6QG2 - chains F and I of the 16 polymer chains in the assembly; structure by electron microscopy, 4.55 A resolution (low resolution: residue-level contacts below are approximate; hydrogen-bond / salt-bridge calls are withheld).

== Chain F ==
Molecule: Translation initiation factor eIF-2B subunit gamma
Source organism: Saccharomyces cerevisiae (strain ATCC 204508 / S288c)
Reference sequence: P09032 (EI2BG_YEAST); residue numbers follow UniProt; this construct covers 1-578
Chain sequence (578 residues; each row starts with the number of its first residue):
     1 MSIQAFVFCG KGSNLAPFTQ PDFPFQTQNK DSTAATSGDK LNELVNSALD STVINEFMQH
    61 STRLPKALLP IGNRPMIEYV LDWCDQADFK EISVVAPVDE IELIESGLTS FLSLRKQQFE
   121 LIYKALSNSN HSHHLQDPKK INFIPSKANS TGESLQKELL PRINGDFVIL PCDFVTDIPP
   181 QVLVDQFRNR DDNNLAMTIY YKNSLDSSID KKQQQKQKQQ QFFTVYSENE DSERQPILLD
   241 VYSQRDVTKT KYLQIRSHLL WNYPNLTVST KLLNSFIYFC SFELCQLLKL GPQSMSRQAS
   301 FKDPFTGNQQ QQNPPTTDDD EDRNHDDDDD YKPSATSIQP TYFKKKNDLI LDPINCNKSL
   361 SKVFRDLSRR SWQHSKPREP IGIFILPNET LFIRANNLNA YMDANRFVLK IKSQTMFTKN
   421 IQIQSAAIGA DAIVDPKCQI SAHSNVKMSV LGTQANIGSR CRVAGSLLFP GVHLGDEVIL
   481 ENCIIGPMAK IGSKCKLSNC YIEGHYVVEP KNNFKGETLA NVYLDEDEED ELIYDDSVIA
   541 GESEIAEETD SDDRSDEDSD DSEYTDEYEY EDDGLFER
Not modelled in the structure: 1, 18-57, 113-127, 145-149, 206-217, 229-236, 318-382, 425, 523-578
Curated features (UniProtKB/Swiss-Prot):
  - modified residue: S296 (Phosphoserine), S300 (Phosphoserine), T306 (Phosphothreonine)

== Chain I ==
Molecule: Translation initiation factor eIF-2B subunit epsilon
Source organism: Saccharomyces cerevisiae (strain ATCC 204508 / S288c)
Reference sequence: P32501 (EI2BE_YEAST); numbering as in UniProt (aligned over 1-712)
Chain sequence (712 residues; row label = number of the first residue in the row):
     1 MAGKKGQKKS GLGNHGKNSD MDVEDRLQAV VLTDSYETRF MPLTAVKPRC LLPLANVPLI
    61 EYTLEFLAKA GVHEVFLICS SHANQINDYI ENSKWNLPWS PFKITTIMSP EARCTGDVMR
   121 DLDNRGIITG DFILVSGDVL TNIDFSKMLE FHKKMHLQDK DHISTMCLSK ASTYPKTRTI
   181 EPAAFVLDKS TSRCIYYQDL PLPSSREKTS IQIDPELLDN VDEFVIRNDL IDCRIDICTS
   241 HVPLIFQENF DYQSLRTDFV KGVISSDILG KHIYAYLTDE YAVRVESWQT YDTISQDFLG
   301 RWCYPLVLDS NIQDDQTYSY ESRHIYKEKD VVLAQSCKIG KCTAIGSGTK IGEGTKIENS
   361 VIGRNCQIGE NIRIKNSFIW DDCIIGNNSI IDHSLIASNA TLGSNVRLND GCIIGFNVKI
   421 DDNMDLDRNT KISASPLKNA GSRMYDNESN EQFDQDLDDQ TLAVSIVGDK GVGYIYESEV
   481 SDDEDSSTEA CKEINTLSNQ LDELYLSDDS ISSATKKTKK RRTMSVNSIY TDREEIDSEF
   541 EDEDFEKEGI ATVERAMENN HDLDTALLEL NTLRMSMNVT YHEVRIATIT ALLRRVYHFI
   601 ATQTLGPKDA VVKVFNQWGL LFKRQAFDEE EYIDLMNIIM EKIVEQSFDK PDLILFSALV
   661 SLYDNDIIEE DVIYKWWDNV STDPRYDEVK KLTVKWVEWL QNADEESSSE EE
Not modelled in the structure: 1-23, 437-454, 473-712
Curated features (UniProtKB/Swiss-Prot):
  - modified residue (Phosphoserine): S478, S481, S507, S525, S538, S707
  - mutagenesis: T552 (T552I: Reduced exchange activity), E569 (E569A: Lethal), S576 (S576N: Reduced exchange activity), L655 to W677 (Abolishes binding to SUI3), W696 to E706 (Abolishes binding to SUI3; probably impairs the conversion of eIF-2-GDP to eIF-2-GTP)

== Interface between chain F and chain I ==
Pairs across the interface (25):
  Q219(F) with D219(I)
  Y252(F) with I213(I); P215(I)
  L253(F) with I213(I); L218(I)
  S257(F) with I211(I)
  L260(F) with I226(I)
  W261(F) with P175(I); L202(I)
  P264(F) with T173(I); I226(I); R227(I); N228(I); D229(I)
  N265(F) with V225(I); I226(I); R227(I)
  L266(F) with V225(I); I226(I)
  T267(F) with F224(I); V225(I)
  V268(F) with D222(I); F224(I); I226(I)
  T270(F) with D222(I)
Also at the interface, not in a pair above, chain F (13 interface residues in all): E228
Also at the interface, not in a pair above, chain I (18 interface residues in all): L200, P203, E223

== Summary ==
The interface between chain F and chain I involves 13 residues on one side and 18 on the other. From UniProt:
14 mutagenesis sites on chain I.
Chain F is Translation initiation factor eIF-2B subunit gamma and chain I is Translation initiation factor
eIF-2B subunit epsilon, both from Saccharomyces cerevisiae (strain ATCC 204508 / S288c); the structure,
Structure of eIF2B-eIF2 (phosphorylated at Ser51) complex (model A), was determined by electron microscopy
together with 6QG0, 6QG1, 6QG3, 6QG5 and 6QG6 from the same study.
